7SG0 - chains A and E of the 5 polymer chains in the assembly; structure by X-ray diffraction, 3.00 A resolution.

# Chain A
Molecule: HLA class II histocompatibility antigen, DQ alpha 1 chain
Source organism: Homo sapiens
UniProt: P01909 (DQA1_HUMAN); the construct lacks a stretch of the UniProt sequence and is renumbered around it, so the offset changes along the chain: -1 to 9 = UniProt 24-34; 10-52 = UniProt 36-78; 54-181 = UniProt 79-206
Sequence (183 residues; numbered -1 to 181 plus 1 insertion-coded residue; 1 number in that range is skipped by the numbering (no residue carries it; nothing is unmodelled there); the number before each row is that of its first residue; numbers below 1 keep their minus sign (Glu-1 is residue -1)):
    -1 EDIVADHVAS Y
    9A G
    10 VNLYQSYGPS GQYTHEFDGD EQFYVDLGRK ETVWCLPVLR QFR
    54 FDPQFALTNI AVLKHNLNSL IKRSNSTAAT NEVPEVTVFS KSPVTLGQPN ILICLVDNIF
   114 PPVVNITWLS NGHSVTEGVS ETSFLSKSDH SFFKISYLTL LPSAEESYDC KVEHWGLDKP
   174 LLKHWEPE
Unresolved in the structure: -1 to 0, 181
Cystine bridges: Cys107-Cys163
Covalent attachments: N-acetylglucosamine (NAG) linked to Asn118
Curated features (UniProtKB/Swiss-Prot):
  - region: Glu179 to Glu181 (Connecting peptide)
  - glycosylation (N-linked (GlcNAc...) asparagine): Asn78, Asn118

# Chain E
Molecule: T-cell receptor, w316, beta chain
Source organism: Homo sapiens
Sequence (240 residues; row label = number of the first residue in the row; note: 14 numbers in that range are skipped by the numbering (no residue carries them; nothing is unmodelled there)):
     4 HMQTPSNKVT EKGKYVELRC DPISGH
    37 TALYWYRQSL GQGPEFLIYF QG
    63 TGAADDSGLP NDRFFAVRP
    83 EGSVSTLKIQ RTERGDSAVY LCASSQGQ
   113 DTEAFFGQGT RLTVVEDLNK VFPPEVAVFE PSEAEISHTQ KATLVCLATG FFPDHVELSW
   173 WVNGKEVHSG VCTDPQPLKE QPALNDSRYA LSSRLRVSAT FWQNPRNHFR CQVQFYGLSE
   233 NDEWTQDRAK PVTQIVSAEA WGRAD
Unresolved in the structure: 4, 257
Cystine bridges: Cys23-Cys104, Cys158-Cys223

# How chain A and chain E interact
Pairs across the interface - 10 pairs, chain A then chain E:
  Gln57(A) - Ala66(E)
  Gln57(A) - Asp67(E)
  Thr61(A) - Tyr55(E)
  Thr61(A) - Ala66(E)  hydrogen bond (side chain-backbone)
  Thr61(A) - Asp67(E)
  Ala64(A) - Ala65(E)
  Ala64(A) - Ala66(E)  hydrophobic
  His68(A) - Thr37(E)
  His68(A) - Gln57(E)
  His68(A) - Gly58(E)
Other interface residues (no listed pair), chain A (6 interface residues in all): Leu60, Val65
Other interface residues (no listed pair), chain E (9 interface residues in all): Asp68, Ser69

# Overview
Chain A and chain E form an interface of 6 and 9 residues respectively, with 1 hydrogen bond. The
hydrogen-bonded pair is Thr61(A)-Ala66(E). N-acetylglucosamine is covalently linked to Asn118(A).
Chain A is HLA class II histocompatibility antigen, DQ alpha 1 chain and chain E is T-cell receptor, w316,
beta chain, both from Homo sapiens; the structure, W316 TCR in complex with HLA-DQ2-omega1, was determined by
X-ray diffraction (same publication as 7SG1 and 7SG2).
